Entry 9CB5 (X-ray diffraction, 2.60 A resolution); this record covers chains A and F of the 4 polymer chains in the assembly.

[Chain A]
Name: Nucleolin
From: Homo sapiens
Reference sequence: P19338 (NUCL_HUMAN); residues 307-647 here = UniProt positions 307-647
Chain sequence (347 residues; each row starts with the number of its first residue):
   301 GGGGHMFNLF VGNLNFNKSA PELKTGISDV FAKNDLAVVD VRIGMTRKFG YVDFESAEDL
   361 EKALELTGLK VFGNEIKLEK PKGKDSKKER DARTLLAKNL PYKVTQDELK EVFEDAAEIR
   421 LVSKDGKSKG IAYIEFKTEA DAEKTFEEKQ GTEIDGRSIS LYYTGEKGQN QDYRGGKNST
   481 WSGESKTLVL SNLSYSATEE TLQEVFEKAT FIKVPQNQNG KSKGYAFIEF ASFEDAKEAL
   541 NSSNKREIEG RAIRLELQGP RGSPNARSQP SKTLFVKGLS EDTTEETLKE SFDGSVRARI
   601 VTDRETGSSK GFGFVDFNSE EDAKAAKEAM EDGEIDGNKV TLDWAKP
Unresolved in the structure: 301, 471-647
Differences from the reference sequence: expression tag (301-306); conflict Ser543 (Cys in P19338)

[Chain F]
Molecule: MYC promoter G-quadruplex
Sequence (28 nucleotides; numbered -4 to 23; the number before each row is that of its first residue; numbers below 1 keep their minus sign (DA-4 is residue -4)):
    -4 ATCGCTAGGG AGGGTTTTTA GGGTGGGT
Unresolved in the structure: -4 to 0
Bound ions: K+ site 1: DG3, DG4, DG7, DG8, DG16, DG17, DG20, DG21; K+ site 2: DG4, DG5, DG8, DG9, DG17, DG18, DG21, DG22

[Interface between chain A and chain F]
Residue-residue contacts - 11 pairs, chain A then chain F:
  Asn308(A) - DT10(F)  hydrogen bond to the base
  Arg342(A) - DT10(F)  hydrogen bond to the base
  Tyr351(A) - DT10(F)  stacking on the base
  Pro381(A) - DT10(F)  base contact
  Lys382(A) - DT11(F)  sugar contact
  Ser386(A) - DT11(F)  sugar contact
  Ser423(A) - DT14(F)  base contact
  Lys424(A) - DT1(F)  base contact
  Lys429(A) - DT1(F)  base contact
  Tyr433(A) - DT13(F)  base contact
  Gly465(A) - DG17(F)  phosphate contact
Other interface residues (no listed pair), chain A (17 interface residues in all): Gly303, Gly383, Pro401, Val422, Ile431, Glu435
Other interface residues (no listed pair), chain F (8 interface residues in all): DA15, DG16

[Summary]
The interface between chain A and chain F involves 17 residues on one side and 8 on the other; the contacts
include 2 hydrogen bonds and 1 aromatic stacking contact. Polar pairs include Asn308(A)-DT10(F) and
Arg342(A)-DT10(F).
Chain A is Nucleolin (Homo sapiens) and chain F is MYC promoter G-quadruplex; the structure, Crystal structure
of nucleolin in complex with MYC promoter G-quadruplex, was determined by X-ray diffraction.
